Entry 7Y0J (electron microscopy, 3.62 A resolution); this record covers chains B and C of the 12 polymer chains in the assembly.

== Chain B (and C) ==
Molecule: Immunoglobulin heavy constant mu
Source organism: Homo sapiens
Notes: chain C of this document is another copy of the same molecule, construct and numbering; everything in this record applies to it too
UniProt: P01871 (IGHM_HUMAN); residues 229-576 here correspond to UniProt positions 106-453 (UniProt number = residue number - 123)
Sequence (383 residues; numbered 194 to 576; the number before each row is that of its first residue):
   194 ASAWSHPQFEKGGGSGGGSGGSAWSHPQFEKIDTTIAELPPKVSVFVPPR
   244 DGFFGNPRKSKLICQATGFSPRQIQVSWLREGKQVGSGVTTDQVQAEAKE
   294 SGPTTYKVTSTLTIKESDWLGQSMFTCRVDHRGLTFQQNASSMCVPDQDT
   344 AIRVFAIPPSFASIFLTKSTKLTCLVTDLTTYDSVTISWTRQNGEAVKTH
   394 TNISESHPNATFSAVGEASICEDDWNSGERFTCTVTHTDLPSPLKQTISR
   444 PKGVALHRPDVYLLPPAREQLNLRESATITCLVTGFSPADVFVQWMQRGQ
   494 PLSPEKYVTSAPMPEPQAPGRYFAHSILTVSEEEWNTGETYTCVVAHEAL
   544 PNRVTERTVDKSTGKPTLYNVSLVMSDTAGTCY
Unresolved in the structure: 194-344, 573-576 (chain C: 194-344, 575-576)
Disulfide bonds: Cys-367/Cys-426, Cys-474/Cys-536
Covalently attached groups: N-acetylglucosamine (NAG) linked to Asn-563
Differences from the reference sequence: expression tag (194-228)
Curated features (UniProtKB/Swiss-Prot):
  - glycosylation (N-linked (GlcNAc...) asparagine): Asn-332 (complex), Asn-395, Asn-402

== Chain B / chain C interface ==
Contacting residue pairs (32):
  Phe-358(B) with Asn-545(C)
  Ile-413(B) with Cys-414(C), hydrogen bond (backbone-side chain)
  Arg-451(B) with Arg-491(C); Gly-492(C)
  Pro-544(B) with Lys-361(C)
  Asn-545(B) with Phe-358(C); Val-537(C); Val-547(C)
  Val-547(B) with Val-547(C), hydrophobic; Glu-549(C)
  Glu-549(B) with Val-547(C)
  Pro-559(B) with Thr-560(C)
  Thr-560(B) with Thr-560(C); Leu-561(C), hydrogen bond (backbone-backbone)
  Leu-561(B) with Leu-561(C)
  Tyr-562(B) with Leu-561(C), hydrogen bond (backbone-backbone); Tyr-562(C), hydrophobic
  Asn-563(B) with Asn-563(C)
  Val-564(B) with Asn-563(C), hydrogen bond (backbone-backbone); Val-564(C); Ser-565(C), hydrogen bond (backbone-backbone)
  Ser-565(B) with Ser-565(C)
  Leu-566(B) with Ser-565(C); Leu-566(C), hydrophobic; Val-567(C), hydrogen bond (backbone-backbone)
  Val-567(B) with Val-567(C), hydrophobic
  Met-568(B) with Met-568(C), hydrophobic; Asp-570(C)
  Ser-569(B) with Asp-570(C), hydrogen bond; Thr-571(C)
  Asp-570(B) with Thr-571(C); Thr-574(C), hydrogen bond
Interface residues without a listed pair, chain B (25 interface residues in all): Ser-412, Gln-487, Met-489, Gly-492, Val-537, Thr-548
Interface residues without a listed pair, chain C (25 interface residues in all): Asp-416, Arg-451, Pro-544, Thr-548

== Overview ==
Chain B and chain C each contribute 25 residues to their interface; the contacts include 8 hydrogen bonds.
Among the polar pairs are Ile-413(B)/Cys-414(C), Ser-569(B)/Asp-570(C) and Asp-570(B)/Thr-574(C).
N-acetylglucosamine is covalently linked to Asn-563(B).
Both chains are Immunoglobulin heavy constant mu (Homo sapiens). Entry 7Y0J (Cryo-EM structure of human IgM-Fc
in complex with the J chain and the P. falciparum TM284VAR1) was determined by electron microscopy together
with 7Y0H, 7Y09 and 7YG2 from the same study.
